Entry 7YI1 (electron microscopy, 2.80 A resolution); this record covers chains B and J of the 12 polymer chains in the assembly.

Chain B:
Protein: Histone H4
From: Xenopus laevis
UniProtKB: P62799 (H4_XENLA); residues 1-102 here correspond to UniProt positions 2-103 (UniProt number = residue number + 1)
Chain sequence (102 residues; each row starts with the number of its first residue):
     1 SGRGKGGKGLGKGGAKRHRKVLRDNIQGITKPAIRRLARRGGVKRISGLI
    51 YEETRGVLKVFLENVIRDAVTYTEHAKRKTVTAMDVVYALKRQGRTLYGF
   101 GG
Not modelled in the structure: 1-22, 102
Curated features (UniProtKB/Swiss-Prot):
  - DNA-binding region: Lys16 to Lys20
  - modified residue: Ser1 (N-acetylserine), Arg3 (Asymmetric dimethylarginine), Lys5 (N6-(2-hydroxyisobutyryl)lysine), Lys8 (N6-(2-hydroxyisobutyryl)lysine), Lys12 (N6-(2-hydroxyisobutyryl)lysine), Lys16 (N6-(2-hydroxyisobutyryl)lysine), Lys20 (N6,N6,N6-trimethyllysine), Lys31 (N6-(2-hydroxyisobutyryl)lysine), Lys44 (N6-(2-hydroxyisobutyryl)lysine), Ser47 (Phosphoserine), Tyr51 (Phosphotyrosine), Lys59 (N6-(2-hydroxyisobutyryl)lysine), Lys77 (N6-(2-hydroxyisobutyryl)lysine), Lys79 (N6-(2-hydroxyisobutyryl)lysine), Tyr88 (Phosphotyrosine), Lys91 (N6-(2-hydroxyisobutyryl)lysine)
  - cross-link (Glycyl lysine isopeptide (Lys-Gly)): Lys31 (interchain with G-Cter in UFM1), Lys91 (interchain with G-Cter in ubiquitin)

Chain J:
Molecule: Wisdom 601 DNA
From: synthetic construct
Sequence (167 nucleotides; each row starts with the number of its first residue; numbers below 1 keep their minus sign (DG-93 is residue -93)):
   -93 GGTCGCTGTTCAATACATGCACAGGATGTATATATCTGACACGTGCCTGG
   -43 AGACTAGGGAGTAATCCCCTTGGCGGTTAAAACGCGGGGGACAGCGCGTA
     7 CGTGCGTTTAAGCGGTGCTAGAGCTGTCTACGACCAATTGAGCGGCCTGC
    57 AGACCGGGATTCTCCAG
Not modelled in the structure: -93 to -78

Interface between chain B and chain J:
Residue-residue contacts - 12 pairs, chain B then chain J:
  Arg35(B) - DG8(J)  salt bridge to the phosphate
  Arg45(B) - DC7(J)  sugar contact
  Arg45(B) - DG8(J)  phosphate contact
  Ile46(B) - DC7(J)  sugar contact
  Ile46(B) - DG8(J)  hydrogen bond to the phosphate
  Ser47(B) - DC7(J)  hydrogen bond to the phosphate
  Gly48(B) - DC7(J)  hydrogen bond to the phosphate
  Arg78(B) - DA28(J)  phosphate contact
  Lys79(B) - DG27(J)  phosphate contact
  Lys79(B) - DA28(J)  hydrogen bond to the phosphate
  Thr80(B) - DG27(J)  phosphate contact
  Thr80(B) - DA28(J)  hydrogen bond to the phosphate
Interface residues without a listed pair, chain B (11 interface residues in all): Arg39, Lys44, Tyr51
Interface residues without a listed pair, chain J (5 interface residues in all): DG29

Overview:
Chain B and chain J form an interface of 11 and 5 residues respectively, with 5 hydrogen bonds and 1 salt
bridge. Polar contacts include Ile46(B)-DG8(J), Ser47(B)-DC7(J) and Gly48(B)-DC7(J). Curated annotation
(UniProt) lists a DNA-binding region on chain B.
Chain B is Histone H4 (Xenopus laevis) and chain J is Wisdom 601 DNA (synthetic construct); the structure,
Cryo-EM structure of Eaf3 CHD bound to H3K36me3 nucleosome, was determined by electron microscopy, deposited
together with 7YI0, 7YI2, 7YI3, 7YI4 and 7YI5.
